Entry 6JPI (X-ray diffraction, 3.14 A resolution); this record covers chains D and E of the 6 polymer chains in the assembly.

Chain D:
Name: HTH cro/C1-type domain-containing protein
Organism: Pseudomonas aeruginosa (strain ATCC 15692 / DSM 22644 / CIP 104116 / JCM 14847 / LMG 12228 / 1C / PRS 101 / PAO1)
UniProt: Q9HVC1 (Q9HVC1_PSEAE); numbering as in UniProt (aligned over 1-101)
Chain sequence (109 residues; row label = number of the first residue in the row):
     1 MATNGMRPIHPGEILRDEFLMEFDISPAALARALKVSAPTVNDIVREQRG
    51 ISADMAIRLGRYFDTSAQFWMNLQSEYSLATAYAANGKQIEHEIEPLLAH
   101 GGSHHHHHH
Disordered / not traced: 1-5, 99-109
Construct notes: expression tag (102-109)

Chain E:
Molecule: 28-nt DNA strand
Sequence (28 nucleotides; row label = number of the first residue in the row):
     1 CATTAACCCTTAACGTTAAGCGTTAACT

Chain D / chain E interface:
Contacting residue pairs (12; chain D residue first):
  Ser26(D) with DT3(E), phosphate contact
  Pro27(D) with DT3(E), phosphate contact
  Ala28(D) with DA2(E), sugar contact; DT3(E), hydrogen bond to the phosphate
  Arg32(D) with DC1(E), hydrogen bond to the phosphate; DA2(E), salt bridge to the phosphate
  Pro39(D) with DT4(E), base contact; DA5(E), base contact
  Asn42(D) with DT3(E), sugar contact; DT4(E), base contact
  Arg46(D) with DT3(E), hydrogen bond to the phosphate; DT4(E), salt bridge to the phosphate
Also at the interface, not in a pair above, chain D (8 interface residues in all): Ala38

Summary:
The interface between chain D and chain E involves 8 residues on one side and 5 on the other, with 3 hydrogen
bonds and 2 salt bridges. Polar pairs include Ala28(D)-DT3(E), Arg32(D)-DC1(E) and Arg46(D)-DT3(E).
Here chain D is HTH cro/C1-type domain-containing protein (Pseudomonas aeruginosa (strain ATCC 15692 / DSM
22644 / CIP 104116 / JCM 14847 / LMG 12228 / 1C / PRS 101 / PAO1)) and chain E is a 28-nt DNA strand. Entry
6JPI (Crystal structure of PA4674 in complex with its operator DNA (28bp) from Pseudomonas aeruginosa) was
determined by X-ray diffraction.
